Entry 7TK9 (electron microscopy, 6.00 A resolution (low resolution: residue-level contacts below are approximate; hydrogen-bond / salt-bridge calls are withheld)); this record covers chains B and F of the 27 polymer chains in the assembly.

[Chain B]
Molecule: ATP synthase subunit alpha
Source organism: Saccharomyces cerevisiae
UniProt: P07251 (ATPA_YEAST); residues 1-510 here correspond to UniProt positions 36-545 (UniProt number = residue number + 35)
Chain sequence (510 residues; row label = number of the first residue in the row):
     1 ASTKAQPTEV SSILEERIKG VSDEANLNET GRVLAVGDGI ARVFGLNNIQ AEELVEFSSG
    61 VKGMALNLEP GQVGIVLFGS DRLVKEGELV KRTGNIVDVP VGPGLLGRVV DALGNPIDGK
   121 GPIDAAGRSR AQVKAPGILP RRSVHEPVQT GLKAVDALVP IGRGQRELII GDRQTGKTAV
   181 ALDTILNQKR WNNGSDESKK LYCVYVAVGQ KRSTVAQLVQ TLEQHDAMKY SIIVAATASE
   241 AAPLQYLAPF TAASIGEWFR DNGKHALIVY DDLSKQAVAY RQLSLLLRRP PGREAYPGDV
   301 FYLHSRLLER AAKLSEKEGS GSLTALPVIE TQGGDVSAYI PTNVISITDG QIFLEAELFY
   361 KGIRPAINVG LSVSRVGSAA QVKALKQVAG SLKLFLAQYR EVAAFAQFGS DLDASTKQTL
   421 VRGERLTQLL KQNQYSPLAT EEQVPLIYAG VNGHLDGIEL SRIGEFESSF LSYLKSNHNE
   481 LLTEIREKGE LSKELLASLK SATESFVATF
Disordered / not traced: 1-2, 408-409, 510
UniProt features mapped onto this chain:
  - binding site (ATP): Gly-171 to Thr-178
  - site: Ser-372 (Required for activity)
  - modified residue (Phosphoserine): Ser-22, Ser-143

[Chain F]
Molecule: ATP synthase subunit beta
Source organism: Saccharomyces cerevisiae
Notes: EC 7.1.2.2
UniProt: P00830 (ATPB_YEAST); residues 1-478 here correspond to UniProt positions 34-511 (UniProt number = residue number + 33)
Chain sequence (478 residues; numbered 1 to 478; the number before each row is that of its first residue):
     1 ASAAQSTPIT GKVTAVIGAI VDVHFEQSEL PAILNALEIK TPQGKLVLEV AQHLGENTVR
    61 TIAMDGTEGL VRGEKVLDTG GPISVPVGRE TLGRIINVIG EPIDERGPIK SKLRKPIHAD
   121 PPSFAEQSTS AEILETGIKV VDLLAPYARG GKIGLFGGAG VGKTVFIQEL INNIAKAHGG
   181 FSVFTGVGER TREGNDLYRE MKETGVINLE GESKVALVFG QMNEPPGARA RVALTGLTIA
   241 EYFRDEEGQD VLLFIDNIFR FTQAGSEVSA LLGRIPSAVG YQPTLATDMG LLQERITTTK
   301 KGSVTSVQAV YVPADDLTDP APATTFAHLD ATTVLSRGIS ELGIYPAVDP LDSKSRLLDA
   361 AVVGQEHYDV ASKVQETLQT YKSLQDIIAI LGMDELSEQD KLTVERARKI QRFLSQPFAV
   421 AEVFTGIPGK LVRLKDTVAS FKAVLEGKYD NIPEHAFYMV GGIEDVVAKA EKLAAEAN
Disordered / not traced: 1-6, 476-478
UniProt features mapped onto this chain:
  - binding site (ATP): Gly-157 to Thr-164
  - modified residue: Thr-79 (Phosphothreonine), Thr-204 (Phosphothreonine), Ser-340 (Phosphoserine)

[Chain B / chain F interface]
Contacting residue pairs - 16 pairs, chain B then chain F:
  Asn-47(B) with Arg-72(F)
  Ile-49(B) with Leu-70(F); Val-71(F); Arg-72(F)
  Gln-50(B) with Gly-69(F); Leu-70(F)
  Ala-51(B) with Glu-68(F); Gly-69(F); Leu-70(F)
  Leu-68(B) with Ala-15(F); Val-16(F); Ile-17(F)
  Glu-69(B) with Thr-14(F)
  Pro-70(B) with Thr-14(F)
  Ile-345(B) with Ala-159(F)
  Ser-346(B) with Ala-159(F)
Interface residues without a listed pair, chain B (12 interface residues in all): Leu-66, Asn-67, Ser-337
Interface residues without a listed pair, chain F (12 interface residues in all): Gly-160, Ala-314

[In short]
Chain B and chain F each contribute 12 residues to their interface. From UniProt: 8 ATP-binding residues on
chain B; 8 ATP-binding residues on chain F.
Here chain B is ATP synthase subunit alpha and chain F is ATP synthase subunit beta, both from Saccharomyces
cerevisiae. Entry 7TK9 (Yeast ATP synthase State 1catalytic(d) with 10 mM ATP backbone model) was determined
by electron microscopy (same publication as 7TJS, 7TJT, 7TJU, 7TJV, 7TJW, 7TJX and 30 further entries).
